Entry 8XLM (electron microscopy, 3.22 A resolution); this record covers chains B and C of the 4 polymer chains in the assembly.

# Chain B
Protein: Spike glycoprotein
Source organism: Severe acute respiratory syndrome coronavirus 2
UniProt: P0DTC2 (SPIKE_SARS2); aligned to UniProt positions 12-1206 over residues 15-1210 (the alignment contains insertions or deletions, so no single offset holds)
Amino-acid sequence (1245 residues; row label = number of the first residue in the row; note: 1 number in that range is skipped by the numbering (no residue carries it; nothing is unmodelled there)):
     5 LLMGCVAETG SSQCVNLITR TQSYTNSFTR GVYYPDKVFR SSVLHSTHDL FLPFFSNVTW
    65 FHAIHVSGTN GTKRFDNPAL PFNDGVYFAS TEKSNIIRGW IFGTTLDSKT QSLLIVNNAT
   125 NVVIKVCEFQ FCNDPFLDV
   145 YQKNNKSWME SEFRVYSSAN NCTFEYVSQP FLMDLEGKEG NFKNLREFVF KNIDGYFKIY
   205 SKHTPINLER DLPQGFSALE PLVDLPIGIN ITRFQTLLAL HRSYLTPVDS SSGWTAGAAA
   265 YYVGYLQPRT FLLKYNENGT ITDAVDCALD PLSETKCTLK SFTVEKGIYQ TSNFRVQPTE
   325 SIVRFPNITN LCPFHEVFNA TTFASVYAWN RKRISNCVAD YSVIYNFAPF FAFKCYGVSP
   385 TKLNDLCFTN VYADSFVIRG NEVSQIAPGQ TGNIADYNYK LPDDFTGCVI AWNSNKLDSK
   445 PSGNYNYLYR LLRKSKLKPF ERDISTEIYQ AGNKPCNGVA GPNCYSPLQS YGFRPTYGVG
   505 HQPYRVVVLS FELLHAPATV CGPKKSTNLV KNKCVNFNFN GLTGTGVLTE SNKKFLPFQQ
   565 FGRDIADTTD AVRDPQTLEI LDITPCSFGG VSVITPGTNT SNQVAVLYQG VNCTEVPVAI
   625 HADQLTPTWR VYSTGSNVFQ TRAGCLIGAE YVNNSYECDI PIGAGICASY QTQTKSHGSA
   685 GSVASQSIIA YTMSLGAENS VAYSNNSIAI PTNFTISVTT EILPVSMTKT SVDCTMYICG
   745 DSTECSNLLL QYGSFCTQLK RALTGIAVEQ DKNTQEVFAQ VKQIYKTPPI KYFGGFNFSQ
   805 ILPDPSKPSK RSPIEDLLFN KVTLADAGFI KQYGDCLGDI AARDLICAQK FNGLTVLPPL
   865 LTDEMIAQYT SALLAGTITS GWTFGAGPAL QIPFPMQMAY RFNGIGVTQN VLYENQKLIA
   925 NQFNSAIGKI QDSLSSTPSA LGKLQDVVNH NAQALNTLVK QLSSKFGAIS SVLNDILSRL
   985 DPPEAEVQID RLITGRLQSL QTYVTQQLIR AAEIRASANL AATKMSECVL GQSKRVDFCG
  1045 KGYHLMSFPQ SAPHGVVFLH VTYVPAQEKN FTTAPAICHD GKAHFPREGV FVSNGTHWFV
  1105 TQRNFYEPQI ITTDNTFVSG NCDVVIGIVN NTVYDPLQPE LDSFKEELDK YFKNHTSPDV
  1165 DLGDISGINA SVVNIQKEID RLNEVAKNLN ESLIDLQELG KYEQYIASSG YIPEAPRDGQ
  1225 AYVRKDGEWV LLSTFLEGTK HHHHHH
Disordered / not traced: 5-25, 67-85, 145-154, 178-186, 242, 245-261, 482-484, 621-639, 676-689, 829-853, 1140-1250
Construct notes: expression tag (5-14, 1211-1250); variant Ile22 (Thr19 in P0DTC2), Ser27 (Ala in P0DTC2), His52 (Gln in P0DTC2), Ala83 (Val in P0DTC2), Asp142 (Gly in P0DTC2), Gln146 (His in P0DTC2), Glu183 (Gln in P0DTC2), Glu213 (Val in P0DTC2), Val252 (Gly in P0DTC2), His339 (Gly in P0DTC2), Thr346 (Arg in P0DTC2), Ile368 (Leu in P0DTC2), Phe371 (Ser in P0DTC2), Pro373 (Ser in P0DTC2), Phe375 (Ser in P0DTC2), Ala376 (Thr in P0DTC2), Asn405 (Asp in P0DTC2), Ser408 (Arg in P0DTC2), Asn417 (Lys in P0DTC2), Lys440 (Asn in P0DTC2), Pro445 (Val in P0DTC2), Ser446 (Gly in P0DTC2), Leu456 (Phe in P0DTC2), Lys460 (Asn in P0DTC2), Asn477 (Ser in P0DTC2), Lys478 (Thr in P0DTC2), Ala484 (Glu in P0DTC2), Pro486 (Phe in P0DTC2), Ser490 (Phe in P0DTC2), Arg498 (Gln in P0DTC2), Tyr501 (Asn in P0DTC2), His505 (Tyr in P0DTC2), Gly614 (Asp in P0DTC2), Tyr655 (His in P0DTC2), Lys679 (Asn in P0DTC2), His681 (Pro in P0DTC2), Lys764 (Asn in P0DTC2), Tyr796 (Asp in P0DTC2), His954 (Gln in P0DTC2), Lys969 (Asn in P0DTC2); engineered mutation Gly682 (Arg in P0DTC2), Ser683 (Arg in P0DTC2), Gly685 (Arg in P0DTC2), Pro817 (Phe in P0DTC2), Pro892 (Ala in P0DTC2), Pro899 (Ala in P0DTC2), Pro942 (Ala in P0DTC2), Pro986 (Lys in P0DTC2), Pro987 (Val in P0DTC2)
Curated features (UniProtKB/Swiss-Prot):
  - glycosylation (N-linked (GlcNAc...) asparagine): Asn20 (complex), Asn125 (hybrid)
Disulfide bonds: Cys131-Cys166, Cys291-Cys301, Cys336-Cys361, Cys379-Cys432, Cys391-Cys525, Cys480-Cys488, Cys538-Cys590, Cys617-Cys649, Cys662-Cys671, Cys738-Cys760, Cys743-Cys749, Cys1032-Cys1043, Cys1082-Cys1126
Covalently attached groups: N-acetylglucosamine (NAG) linked to Asn122, Asn165, Asn234, Asn282, Asn616, Asn657, Asn709, Asn717, Asn801, Asn1074, Asn1098, Asn1134
What the authors report for this chain:
  - self-association interface (contacts with another copy of this molecule): Pro486

# Chain C
Protein: Spike glycoprotein
Source organism: Severe acute respiratory syndrome coronavirus 2
UniProt: P0DTC2 (SPIKE_SARS2); aligned to UniProt positions 12-1206 over residues 15-1210 (the alignment contains insertions or deletions, so no single offset holds)
Amino-acid sequence (1245 residues; each row starts with the number of its first residue; note: 1 number in that range is skipped by the numbering (no residue carries it; nothing is unmodelled there)):
     5 LLMGCVAETG SSQCVNLITR TQSYTNSFTR GVYYPDKVFR SSVLHSTHDL FLPFFSNVTW
    65 FHAIHVSGTN GTKRFDNPAL PFNDGVYFAS TEKSNIIRGW IFGTTLDSKT QSLLIVNNAT
   125 NVVIKVCEFQ FCNDPF
   142 LDVYQKNNKS WMESEFRVYS SANNCTFEYV SQPFLMDLEG KEGNFKNLRE FVFKNIDGYF
   202 KIYSKHTPIN LERDLPQGFS ALEPLVDLPI GINITRFQTL LALHRSYLTP VDSSSGWTAG
   262 AAAYYVGYLQ PRTFLLKYNE NGTITDAVDC ALDPLSETKC TLKSFTVEKG IYQTSNFRVQ
   322 PTESIVRFPN ITNLCPFHEV FNATTFASVY AWNRKRISNC VADYSVIYNF APFFAFKCYG
   382 VSPTKLNDLC FTNVYADSFV IRGNEVSQIA PGQTGNIADY NYKLPDDFTG CVIAWNSNKL
   442 DSKPSGNYNY LYRLLRKSKL KPFERDISTE IYQAGNKPCN GVAGPNCYSP LQSYGFRPTY
   502 GVGHQPYRVV VLSFELLHAP ATVCGPKKST NLVKNKCVNF NFNGLTGTGV LTESNKKFLP
   562 FQQFGRDIAD TTDAVRDPQT LEILDITPCS FGGVSVITPG TNTSNQVAVL YQGVNCTEVP
   622 VAIHADQLTP TWRVYSTGSN VFQTRAGCLI GAEYVNNSYE CDIPIGAGIC ASYQTQTKSH
   682 GSAGSVASQS IIAYTMSLGA ENSVAYSNNS IAIPTNFTIS VTTEILPVSM TKTSVDCTMY
   742 ICGDSTECSN LLLQYGSFCT QLKRALTGIA VEQDKNTQEV FAQVKQIYKT PPIKYFGGFN
   802 FSQILPDPSK PSKRSPIEDL LFNKVTLADA GFIKQYGDCL GDIAARDLIC AQKFNGLTVL
   862 PPLLTDEMIA QYTSALLAGT ITSGWTFGAG PALQIPFPMQ MAYRFNGIGV TQNVLYENQK
   922 LIANQFNSAI GKIQDSLSST PSALGKLQDV VNHNAQALNT LVKQLSSKFG AISSVLNDIL
   982 SRLDPPEAEV QIDRLITGRL QSLQTYVTQQ LIRAAEIRAS ANLAATKMSE CVLGQSKRVD
  1042 FCGKGYHLMS FPQSAPHGVV FLHVTYVPAQ EKNFTTAPAI CHDGKAHFPR EGVFVSNGTH
  1102 WFVTQRNFYE PQIITTDNTF VSGNCDVVIG IVNNTVYDPL QPELDSFKEE LDKYFKNHTS
  1162 PDVDLGDISG INASVVNIQK EIDRLNEVAK NLNESLIDLQ ELGKYEQYIA SSGYIPEAPR
  1222 DGQAYVRKDG EWVLLSTFLE GTKHHHHHH
Disordered / not traced: 5-24, 66-83, 109-110, 114-116, 132-135, 142-153, 178-187, 241-263, 402-403, 427-428, 435-436, 445-450, 466-489, 496-501, 518-519, 621-639, 676-688, 828-853, 1140-1250
Construct notes: expression tag (5-14, 1211-1250); variant Ile22 (Thr19 in P0DTC2), Ser27 (Ala in P0DTC2), His52 (Gln in P0DTC2), Ala83 (Val in P0DTC2), Asp143 (Gly142 in P0DTC2), Gln146 (His in P0DTC2), Glu183 (Gln in P0DTC2), Glu213 (Val in P0DTC2), Val252 (Gly in P0DTC2), His339 (Gly in P0DTC2), Thr346 (Arg in P0DTC2), Ile368 (Leu in P0DTC2), Phe371 (Ser in P0DTC2), Pro373 (Ser in P0DTC2), Phe375 (Ser in P0DTC2), Ala376 (Thr in P0DTC2), Asn405 (Asp in P0DTC2), Ser408 (Arg in P0DTC2), Asn417 (Lys in P0DTC2), Lys440 (Asn in P0DTC2), Pro445 (Val in P0DTC2), Ser446 (Gly in P0DTC2), Leu456 (Phe in P0DTC2), Lys460 (Asn in P0DTC2), Asn477 (Ser in P0DTC2), Lys478 (Thr in P0DTC2), Ala484 (Glu in P0DTC2), Pro486 (Phe in P0DTC2), Ser490 (Phe in P0DTC2), Arg498 (Gln in P0DTC2), Tyr501 (Asn in P0DTC2), His505 (Tyr in P0DTC2), Gly614 (Asp in P0DTC2), Tyr655 (His in P0DTC2), Lys679 (Asn in P0DTC2), His681 (Pro in P0DTC2), Lys764 (Asn in P0DTC2), Tyr796 (Asp in P0DTC2), His954 (Gln in P0DTC2), Lys969 (Asn in P0DTC2); engineered mutation Gly682 (Arg in P0DTC2), Ser683 (Arg in P0DTC2), Gly685 (Arg in P0DTC2), Pro817 (Phe in P0DTC2), Pro892 (Ala in P0DTC2), Pro899 (Ala in P0DTC2), Pro942 (Ala in P0DTC2), Pro986 (Lys in P0DTC2), Pro987 (Val in P0DTC2)
Curated features (UniProtKB/Swiss-Prot):
  - glycosylation (N-linked (GlcNAc...) asparagine): Asn20 (complex), Asn125 (hybrid)
Disulfide bonds: Cys131-Cys166, Cys291-Cys301, Cys336-Cys361, Cys379-Cys432, Cys391-Cys525, Cys538-Cys590, Cys617-Cys649, Cys662-Cys671, Cys738-Cys760, Cys743-Cys749, Cys1032-Cys1043, Cys1082-Cys1126
Covalently attached groups: N-acetylglucosamine (NAG) linked to Asn61, Asn122, Asn165, Asn234, Asn282, Asn616, Asn657, Asn709, Asn717, Asn801, Asn1074, Asn1098, Asn1134

# Chain B / chain C interface
Residue-residue contacts (111; chain B residue first):
  Tyr38(B) - Phe562(C)  hydrophobic
  Lys41(B) - Phe562(C)
  Lys41(B) - Gln563(C)
  Lys41(B) - Gln564(C)  hydrogen bond (backbone-backbone)
  Lys41(B) - Phe565(C)
  Val42(B) - Gln563(C)  hydrogen bond (backbone-side chain)
  Val42(B) - Arg567(C)
  Phe43(B) - Gln563(C)
  Phe43(B) - Phe565(C)  hydrogen bond (backbone-backbone)
  Phe43(B) - Gly566(C)
  Phe43(B) - Arg567(C)  hydrogen bond (backbone-backbone)
  Arg44(B) - Arg567(C)
  Tyr200(B) - Arg357(C)
  Tyr200(B) - Tyr396(C)
  Tyr200(B) - Glu516(C)  hydrogen bond
  Pro225(B) - Phe562(C)
  Pro230(B) - Arg357(C)  hydrogen bond (backbone-side chain)
  Asn282(B) - Lys558(C)
  Gly283(B) - Leu560(C)
  Phe371(B) - His505(C)  hydrogen bond (backbone-side chain)
  Pro373(B) - Gly502(C)
  Pro373(B) - Val503(C)
  Pro373(B) - Gly504(C)
  Pro373(B) - His505(C)
  Phe374(B) - Val503(C)
  Thr385(B) - Thr415(C)
  Gly413(B) - Pro987(C)
  Asp737(B) - Asn317(C)  hydrogen bond
  Met740(B) - Arg319(C)
  Gln755(B) - Phe970(C)  hydrogen bond (backbone-backbone)
  Tyr756(B) - Phe970(C)
  Gly757(B) - Gln965(C)
  Gly757(B) - Ser968(C)
  Ser758(B) - Gln965(C)
  Phe759(B) - Gln965(C)
  Phe759(B) - Phe970(C)  hydrophobic
  Phe759(B) - Ser1003(C)
  Gln762(B) - Thr961(C)
  Gln762(B) - Thr1006(C)
  Lys764(B) - Gln314(C)
  Arg765(B) - Gln957(C)
  Lys786(B) - Leu699(C)  hydrogen bond (side chain-backbone)
  Lys786(B) - Ala701(C)
  Gln787(B) - Ala701(C)
  Gln787(B) - Asn703(C)  hydrogen bond
  Ile788(B) - Ala701(C)  hydrogen bond (backbone-backbone)
  Ile788(B) - Glu702(C)
  Ile788(B) - Asn703(C)  hydrogen bond (backbone-backbone)
  Tyr789(B) - Asn703(C)
  Lys790(B) - Glu702(C)  salt bridge
  Lys790(B) - Asn703(C)  hydrogen bond (side chain-backbone)
  Lys790(B) - Ser704(C)
  Pro792(B) - Tyr707(C)  hydrophobic
  Phe797(B) - Tyr707(C)  hydrophobic
  Phe855(B) - Phe592(C)
  Gly857(B) - Phe592(C)
  Leu861(B) - Gln613(C)
  Pro863(B) - Gly667(C)
  Pro863(B) - Ala668(C)
  Leu864(B) - Pro665(C)  hydrophobic
  Leu864(B) - Gly667(C)
  Leu864(B) - Ala668(C)
  Leu864(B) - Gly669(C)  hydrogen bond (backbone-backbone)
  Leu865(B) - Met697(C)  hydrophobic
  Thr866(B) - Ala668(C)
  Met869(B) - Gly669(C)
  Met869(B) - Leu699(C)
  Gln872(B) - Leu699(C)
  Tyr873(B) - Leu699(C)
  Thr883(B) - Val705(C)
  Gly889(B) - Asp1041(C)
  Ala890(B) - Gly1046(C)
  Pro892(B) - Pro1069(C)
  Pro892(B) - Glu1072(C)
  Leu894(B) - Ala713(C)
  Leu894(B) - Pro715(C)
  Leu894(B) - Glu1072(C)
  Gln895(B) - Ala706(C)
  Gln895(B) - Ser711(C)
  Gln895(B) - Ile712(C)
  Gln895(B) - Ala713(C)  hydrogen bond (backbone-backbone)
  Gln895(B) - Asn1074(C)
  Ile896(B) - Tyr707(C)
  Pro897(B) - Tyr707(C)  hydrophobic
  Pro897(B) - Asn709(C)
  Pro897(B) - Ser711(C)
  Phe898(B) - Tyr707(C)  hydrogen bond (backbone-side chain)
  Met900(B) - Thr1077(C)
  Met900(B) - Val1094(C)  hydrophobic
  Tyr904(B) - Val1094(C)
  Tyr904(B) - Arg1107(C)  hydrogen bond
  Gln913(B) - Arg1107(C)
  Asn914(B) - Ser1123(C)  hydrogen bond
  Tyr917(B) - Pro1079(C)
  Tyr917(B) - Phe1089(C)  hydrophobic
  Glu918(B) - Ser1123(C)
  Glu918(B) - Val1128(C)
  Val963(B) - Ala570(C)  hydrophobic
  Asn978(B) - Thr547(C)  hydrogen bond (side chain-backbone)
  Ser982(B) - Lys386(C)
  Arg983(B) - Val382(C)
  Arg983(B) - Ser383(C)
  Arg983(B) - Leu390(C)
  Leu984(B) - Gly381(C)
  Asp985(B) - Ser383(C)
  Asp994(B) - Arg995(C)  salt bridge
  Gln1005(B) - Gln1002(C)
  Arg1019(B) - Glu1017(C)
  Ser1030(B) - Val1040(C)
  Glu1031(B) - Arg1039(C)  salt bridge
  Arg1039(B) - Arg1039(C)
Other interface residues (no listed pair), chain B (87 interface residues in all): Asp40, Val47, Glu224, Thr284, Asn370, Ala372, Asp745, Tyr796, Lys854, Asn856, Pro862, Ser884, Gln920, Leu981, Leu1012, Thr1027, Leu1034, Gly1035
Other interface residues (no listed pair), chain C (96 interface residues in all): Asn394, Gln414, Leu517, Thr549, Lys557, Phe559, Asp568, Ile569, Asp571, Ala647, Gly700, Ser708, Asn710, Lys969, Gly971, Ile1013, Lys1045, Tyr1047, Val1068, Ala1078, Pro1090, Gly1093, Gly1124, Val1129, Ile1130

# Summary
87 residues of chain B face 96 of chain C across their interface; the contacts include 20 hydrogen bonds and 3
salt bridges. Among the polar pairs are Lys790(B)-Glu702(C), Asp994(B)-Arg995(C) and Glu1031(B)-Arg1039(C).
N-acetylglucosamine is covalently linked to Asn122(B), Asn165(B), Asn234(B), Asn282(B), Asn616(B) and
Asn657(B) and 6 more. From the paper: a self-association interface involving Pro486(B).
Chain B and chain C are both Spike glycoprotein (Severe acute respiratory syndrome coronavirus 2); the
structure, Structure of the SARS-CoV-2 EG.5.1 spike glycoprotein in complex with ACE2 (1-up state), was
determined by electron microscopy, deposited together with 8XLN, 8WMD and 8WMF.
